Entry 5UQA (X-ray diffraction, 1.31 A resolution); this record covers chains B and D of the 12 polymer chains in the assembly.

Chain B (and D):
Name: Insulin, chain B
Source organism: Homo sapiens
Notes: chain D of this document is another copy of the same molecule, construct and numbering; everything in this record applies to it too
Reference sequence: P01308 (INS_HUMAN); residues 1-30 here correspond to UniProt positions 25-54 (UniProt number = residue number + 24)
Amino-acid sequence (30 residues; numbered 1 to 30; the number before each row is that of its first residue):
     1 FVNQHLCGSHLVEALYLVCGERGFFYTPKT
Modified / non-standard residues: P28 ((4S)-4-fluoro-L-proline; 4FB)
Bound ions: Zn2+: H10 (shared with 1 residue of chain F; 1 residue of chain J)
Ligand contacts:
  - phenol (IPH), molecule 1: V2, H5, L6
  - phenol (IPH), molecule 2: C7, H10, L11, A14

Interface between chain B and chain D:
Pairs across the interface (34; chain B residue first):
  Q4(B) - Y16(D)
  H5(B) - Y16(D)  hydrogen bond (backbone-side chain)
  G8(B) - Y16(D)
  S9(B) - E13(D)  hydrogen bond
  S9(B) - Y16(D)
  V12(B) - V12(D)  hydrophobic
  V12(B) - Y16(D)  hydrophobic
  V12(B) - F24(D)  hydrophobic
  E13(B) - S9(D)  hydrogen bond
  Y16(B) - Q4(D)
  Y16(B) - H5(D)  hydrogen bond (side chain-backbone)
  Y16(B) - G8(D)
  Y16(B) - S9(D)
  Y16(B) - V12(D)  hydrophobic
  Y16(B) - Y26(D)  hydrophobic
  L17(B) - H5(D)
  G20(B) - P28(D)
  E21(B) - T27(D)  hydrogen bond (backbone-side chain)
  E21(B) - P28(D)
  G23(B) - Y26(D)
  F24(B) - V12(D)  hydrophobic
  F24(B) - F24(D)  hydrophobic
  F24(B) - F25(D)
  F24(B) - Y26(D)  hydrogen bond (backbone-backbone)
  F25(B) - F24(D)
  F25(B) - F25(D)  hydrophobic
  Y26(B) - Y16(D)  hydrophobic
  Y26(B) - G23(D)
  Y26(B) - F24(D)  hydrogen bond (backbone-backbone)
  T27(B) - E21(D)  hydrogen bond (side chain-backbone)
  T27(B) - G23(D)
  P28(B) - G20(D)
  P28(B) - E21(D)
  K29(B) - E21(D)
Other interface residues (no listed pair), chain D (17 interface residues in all): L17, R22

In short:
Chain B and chain D each contribute 17 residues to their interface, with 8 hydrogen bonds. Polar pairs include
H5(B)-Y16(D), S9(B)-E13(D) and E21(B)-T27(D). Chain B binds phenol.
Both chains are Insulin, chain B (Homo sapiens). Entry 5UQA (Insulin with proline analog FzP at position B28
in the R6 state) was determined by X-ray diffraction.
